7XR0 - chains B and F of the 6 polymer chains in the assembly; structure by X-ray diffraction, 2.70 A resolution.

[Chain B]
Name: Tubulin beta chain
Source organism: Sus scrofa
UniProtKB: A0A287AGU7 (A0A287AGU7_PIG); residue numbers follow UniProt; this construct covers 1-445
Sequence (445 residues; row label = number of the first residue in the row):
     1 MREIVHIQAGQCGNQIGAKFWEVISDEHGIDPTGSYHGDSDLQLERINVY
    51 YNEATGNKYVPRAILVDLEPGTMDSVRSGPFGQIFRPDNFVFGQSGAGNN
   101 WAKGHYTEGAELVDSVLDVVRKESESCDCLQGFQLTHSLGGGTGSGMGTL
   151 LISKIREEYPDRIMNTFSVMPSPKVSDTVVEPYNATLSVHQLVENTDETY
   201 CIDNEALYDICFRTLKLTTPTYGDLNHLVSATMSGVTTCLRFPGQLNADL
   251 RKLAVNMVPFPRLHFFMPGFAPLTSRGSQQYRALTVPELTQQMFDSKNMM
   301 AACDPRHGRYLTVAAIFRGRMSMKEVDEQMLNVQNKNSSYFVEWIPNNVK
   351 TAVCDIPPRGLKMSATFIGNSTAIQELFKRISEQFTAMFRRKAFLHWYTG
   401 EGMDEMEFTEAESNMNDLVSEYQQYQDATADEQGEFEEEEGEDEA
Disordered / not traced: 1, 277-279, 429-445
Residues lining bound ligands:
  - GDP (guanosine-5'-diphosphate): G10, Q11, C12, Q15, I16, D67, N99, S138, G140, G141, G142, T143, G144, S145, V169, P171, V175, D177, E181, N204, L207, Y222, L225, N226
  - GWC (2-chloranyl-5-fluoranyl-N-(4-methoxyphenyl)-N-methyl-quinazolin-4-amine): C239, L240, L246, A248, D249, K252, L253, N256, M257, V313, A314, A315, I316, N347, N348, K350, T351, A352

[Chain F]
Name: TTL
Source organism: Gallus gallus
UniProtKB: E1BQ43 (E1BQ43_CHICK); numbering as in UniProt (aligned over 1-378)
Sequence (384 residues; each row starts with the number of its first residue):
     1 MYTFVVRDENSSVYAEVSRLLLATGQWKRLRKDNPRFNLMLGERNRLPFG
    51 RLGHEPGLVQLVNYYRGADKLCRKASLVKLIKTSPELSESCTWFPESYVI
   101 YPTNLKTPVAPAQNGIRHLINNTRTDEREVFLAAYNRRREGREGNVWIAK
   151 SSAGAKGEGILISSEASELLDFIDEQGQVHVIQKYLEKPLLLEPGHRKFD
   201 IRSWVLVDHLYNIYLYREGVLRTSSEPYNSANFQDKTCHLTNHCIQKEYS
   251 KNYGRYEEGNEMFFEEFNQYLMDALNTTLENSILLQIKHIIRSCLMCIEP
   301 AISTKHLHYQSFQLFGFDFMVDEELKVWLIEVNGAPACAQKLYAELCQGI
   351 VDVAISSVFPLADTGQKTSQPTSIFIKLHHHHHH
Disordered / not traced: 105-124, 153-157, 363-371, 381-384
Construct notes: expression tag (379-384)

[Chain B / chain F interface]
Pairs across the interface (10):
  L331(B) with P56(F)
  Q334(B) with R36(F), hydrogen bond
  N335(B) with R36(F), hydrogen bond; P56(F); G57(F), hydrogen bond (side chain-backbone); L58(F)
  K336(B) with M1(F), hydrogen bond (side chain-backbone)
  S338(B) with N34(F), hydrogen bond; R36(F)
  N347(B) with R36(F)
Other interface residues (no listed pair), chain F (8 interface residues in all): T3, L30

[In short]
6 residues of chain B and 8 residues of chain F are in contact; the contacts include 5 hydrogen bonds. Polar
contacts include Q334(B)-R36(F), N335(B)-R36(F) and N335(B)-G57(F). Chain B binds GDP and compound GWC.
Here chain B is Tubulin beta chain (Sus scrofa) and chain F is TTL (Gallus gallus). Entry 7XR0 (Crystal
structure of T2R-TTL-27a complex) was determined by X-ray diffraction.
